9J6M - chain A; structure by X-ray diffraction, 1.80 A resolution.

[Chain A]
Protein: Beta-D-galactofuranosidase 2
Source organism: Streptomyces sp. JHA19
UniProtKB: A0A0K2SRV3 (A0A0K2SRV3_9ACTN); numbering as in UniProt (aligned over 45-635)
Sequence (612 residues; row label = number of the first residue in the row):
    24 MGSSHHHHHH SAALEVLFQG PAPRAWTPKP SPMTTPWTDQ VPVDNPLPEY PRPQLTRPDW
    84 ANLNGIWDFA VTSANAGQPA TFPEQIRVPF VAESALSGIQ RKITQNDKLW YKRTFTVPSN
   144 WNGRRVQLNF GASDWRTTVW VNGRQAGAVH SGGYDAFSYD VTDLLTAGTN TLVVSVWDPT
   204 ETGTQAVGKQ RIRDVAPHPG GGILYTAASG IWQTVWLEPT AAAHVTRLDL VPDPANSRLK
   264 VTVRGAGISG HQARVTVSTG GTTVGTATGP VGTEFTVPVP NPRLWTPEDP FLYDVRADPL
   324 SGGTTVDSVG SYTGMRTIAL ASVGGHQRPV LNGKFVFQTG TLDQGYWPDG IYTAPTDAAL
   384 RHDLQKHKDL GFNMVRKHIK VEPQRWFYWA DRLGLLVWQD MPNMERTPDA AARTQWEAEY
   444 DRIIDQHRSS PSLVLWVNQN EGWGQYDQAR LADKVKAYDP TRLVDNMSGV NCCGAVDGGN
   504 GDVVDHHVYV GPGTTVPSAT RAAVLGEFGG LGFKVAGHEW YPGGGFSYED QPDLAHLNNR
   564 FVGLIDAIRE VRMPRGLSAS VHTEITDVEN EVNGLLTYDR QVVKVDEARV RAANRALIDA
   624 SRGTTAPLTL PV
Disordered / not traced: 24-44, 626-635
Construct notes: initiating methionine (24); expression tag (25-44); engineered mutation His585 (Tyr in A0A0K2SRV3)
Modified / non-standard residues: Mse24 (selenomethionine); Mse56, Mse338, Mse397, Mse424, Mse427, Mse490, Mse576 (selenomethionine; parent Met)
Ion coordination: Mg2+: Asp157, Asp201, Gln213, Ala231
From the paper describing this entry:
  - Mg2+ coordination: Asp157, Asp201, Gln213, Ala231
  - binding site for glycerol: Lys212, His401, Tyr551, Glu594
  - mutagenesis - E464A, E530A, E594A: decreased catalytic activity (citing earlier work)

[Summary]
Asp157, Asp201, Gln213 and Ala231 form the Mg2+ site. The paper reports a binding site for glycerol at Lys212,
His401 and Tyr551 among others; E464A, E530A and E594A reduce catalytic activity.
Chain A is Beta-D-galactofuranosidase 2 (Streptomyces sp. JHA19); the structure, beta-D-galactofuranosidase
ORF1110 from Streptomyces sp. JHA19, ligand-free form, was determined by X-ray diffraction, deposited together
with 9J6N.
